Entry 1P9A (X-ray diffraction, 1.70 A resolution); this record covers chain G.

Chain G:
Molecule: Platelet glycoprotein Ib alpha chain precursor
Organism: Homo sapiens
Notes: fragment: N-Terminal Domain
Reference sequence: P07359 (GPBA_HUMAN); residues 1-290 here correspond to UniProt positions 17-306 (UniProt number = residue number + 16)
Chain sequence (290 residues; each row starts with the number of its first residue):
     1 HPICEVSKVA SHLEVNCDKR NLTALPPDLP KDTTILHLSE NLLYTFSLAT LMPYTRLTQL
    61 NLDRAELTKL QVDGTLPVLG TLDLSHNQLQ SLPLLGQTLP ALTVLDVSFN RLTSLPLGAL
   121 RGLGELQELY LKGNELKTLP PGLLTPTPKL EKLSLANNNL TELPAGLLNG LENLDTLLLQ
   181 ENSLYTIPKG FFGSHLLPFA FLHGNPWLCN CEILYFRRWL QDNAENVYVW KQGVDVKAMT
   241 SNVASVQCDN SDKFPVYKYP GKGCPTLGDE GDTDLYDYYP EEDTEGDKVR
Disordered / not traced: 267-290
Disulfides: Cys4-Cys17, Cys209-Cys248, Cys211-Cys264
Glycans and other covalent adducts: N-acetylglucosamine (NAG) linked to Asn159
Construct notes: engineered mutation Ala65 (Cys81 in P07359)

Overview:
N-acetylglucosamine is covalently linked to Asn159.
Chain G is Platelet glycoprotein Ib alpha chain precursor (Homo sapiens); the structure, Crystal Structure of
N-Terminal Domain of Human Platelet Receptor Glycoprotein Ib-alpha at 1.7 Angstrom Resolution, was determined
by X-ray diffraction (same publication as 1OOK).
